Entry 5MV2 (X-ray diffraction, 2.10 A resolution); this record covers chain A.

== Chain A ==
Molecule: E protein
Source organism: Japanese encephalitis virus (strain SA-14)
UniProtKB: Q8QQT1 (Q8QQT1_JAEV1); numbering as in UniProt (aligned over 1-406)
Sequence (416 residues; each row starts with the number of its first residue; numbers below 1 keep their minus sign (Glu-9 is residue -9)):
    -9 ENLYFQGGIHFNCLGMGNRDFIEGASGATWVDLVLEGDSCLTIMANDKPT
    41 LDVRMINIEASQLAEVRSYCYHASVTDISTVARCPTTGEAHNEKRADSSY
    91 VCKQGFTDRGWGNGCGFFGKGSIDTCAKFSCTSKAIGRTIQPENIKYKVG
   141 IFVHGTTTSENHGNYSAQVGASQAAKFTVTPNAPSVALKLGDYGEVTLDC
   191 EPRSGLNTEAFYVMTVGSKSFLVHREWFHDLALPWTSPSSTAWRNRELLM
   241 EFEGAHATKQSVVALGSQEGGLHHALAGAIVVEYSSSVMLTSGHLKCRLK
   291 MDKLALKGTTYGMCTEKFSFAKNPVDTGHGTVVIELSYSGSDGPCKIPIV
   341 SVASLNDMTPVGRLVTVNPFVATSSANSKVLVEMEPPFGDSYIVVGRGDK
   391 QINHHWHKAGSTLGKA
Disordered / not traced: 401-406
Sequence notes: expression tag (-9 to 0)
Disulfides: Cys3-Cys30, Cys74-Cys105, Cys92-Cys116, Cys190-Cys287, Cys304-Cys335
What the authors report for this chain:
  - conformationally variable residues (domain motion, loop rearrangement, side-chain flip): Gly102, Tyr274 to Gly283
  - contacts within the chain: Glu49-Lys138, Ala50-Met279 (hydrophobic contact), Ile130-Met279 (hydrophobic contact), Val203-Met279 (hydrophobic contact), Val272-Met279 (hydrophobic contact), Tyr274-Met279 (hydrophobic contact)

== In short ==
The paper reports conformational variability at Gly102 and Tyr274; contacts within the chain involving Lys138,
Glu49 and Met279 among others.
Chain A is E protein (Japanese encephalitis virus (strain SA-14)); the structure, Crystal structure of the E
protein of the Japanese encephalitis live attenuated vaccine virus, was determined by X-ray diffraction,
deposited together with 5MV1.
